Entry 3I5C (X-ray diffraction, 1.94 A resolution); this record covers chains A and B.

== Chain A (and B) ==
Name: Fusion of General control protein GCN4 and WSPR response regulator protein
From: Saccharomyces cerevisiae
Notes: fragment: GCN4 leucine zipper fused with GGDEF domain; chain B of this document is another copy of the same molecule, construct and numbering; everything in this record applies to it too
Reference sequence: chimeric construct of P03069, Q9HXT9: residues 142-171 from P03069 (GCN4_YEAST) positions 249-278 (UniProt number = residue number + 107); residues 172-347 from Q9HXT9 positions 172-347 (same numbers)
Chain sequence (206 residues; each row starts with the number of its first residue):
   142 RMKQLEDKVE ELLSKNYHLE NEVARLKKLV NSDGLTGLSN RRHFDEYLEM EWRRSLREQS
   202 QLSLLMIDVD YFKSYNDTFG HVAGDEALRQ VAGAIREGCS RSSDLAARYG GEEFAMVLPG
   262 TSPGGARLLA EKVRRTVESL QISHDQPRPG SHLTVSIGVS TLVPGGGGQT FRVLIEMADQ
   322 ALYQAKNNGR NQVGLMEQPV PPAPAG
Unresolved in the structure: 338-347 (chain B: 340-347)
Ion coordination: Mg2+ near Glu254 (its only coordinating residue here)
Small-molecule neighbours:
  - c-di-GMP (C2E; 9,9'-[(2R,3R,3aS,5S,7aR,9R,10R,10aS,12S,14aR)-3,5,10,12-tetrahydroxy-5,12-dioxidooctahydro-2H,7H-difuro[3,2-d:3',2'-j][1,3,7,9,2,8]tetraoxadiphosphacyclododecine-2,9-diyl]bis(2-amino-1,9-dihydro-6H-purin-6-one)), molecule 1: Arg194, Leu197, Arg198
  - c-di-GMP (C2E), molecule 2: Cys240, Ser241, Arg242, Asp245, Leu259, Pro260, Thr262, Ser263, Gly266, Leu269, Leu270
  - c-di-GMP (C2E), molecule 3: Ser241, Arg242, Ser243
Swiss-Prot annotation at these positions:
  - region: Leu146 to Leu167 (Leucine-zipper)

== How chain A and chain B interact ==
Contacting residue pairs (47; chain A residue first):
  Met143(A) - Met143(B)  hydrophobic
  Met143(A) - Leu146(B)
  Leu146(A) - Met143(B)  hydrophobic
  Leu146(A) - Leu146(B)  hydrophobic
  Leu146(A) - Glu147(B)
  Leu146(A) - Val150(B)  hydrophobic
  Glu147(A) - Leu146(B)
  Val150(A) - Val150(B)  hydrophobic
  Val150(A) - Leu153(B)
  Leu153(A) - Val150(B)  hydrophobic
  Leu153(A) - Leu153(B)  hydrophobic
  Leu153(A) - Asn157(B)  hydrogen bond (backbone-side chain)
  Leu154(A) - Leu153(B)  hydrophobic
  Lys156(A) - Asn157(B)
  Lys156(A) - Glu161(B)  salt bridge
  Asn157(A) - Asn157(B)  hydrogen bond
  Asn157(A) - Leu160(B)
  Leu160(A) - Asn157(B)
  Leu160(A) - Leu160(B)  hydrophobic
  Glu161(A) - Leu160(B)
  Val164(A) - Val164(B)  hydrophobic
  Val164(A) - Leu167(B)
  Leu167(A) - Val164(B)  hydrophobic
  Leu167(A) - Leu167(B)  hydrophobic
  Leu167(A) - Lys168(B)
  Leu167(A) - Val171(B)
  Lys168(A) - Leu167(B)
  Leu170(A) - Val171(B)  hydrophobic
  Leu170(A) - Ser173(B)
  Val171(A) - Leu167(B)  hydrophobic
  Asn172(A) - Asn172(B)
  Tyr188(A) - Arg195(B)  hydrogen bond
  Met191(A) - Ser243(B)  hydrogen bond (backbone-side chain)
  Glu192(A) - Arg195(B)  salt bridge
  Arg194(A) - Ser241(B)
  Arg194(A) - Ser243(B)
  Arg195(A) - Tyr188(B)
  Arg195(A) - Glu192(B)  salt bridge
  Arg195(A) - Arg195(B)
  Arg195(A) - Ser243(B)  hydrogen bond (backbone-side chain)
  Arg195(A) - Ser244(B)
  Arg198(A) - Arg242(B)
  Arg242(A) - Arg198(B)
  Ser243(A) - Met191(B)  hydrogen bond (side chain-backbone)
  Ser243(A) - Arg194(B)
  Ser243(A) - Arg195(B)
  Ser244(A) - Arg195(B)
Also at the interface, not in a pair above, chain A (30 interface residues in all): Arg142, Lys149, Glu163, Ser241, Pro260
Also at the interface, not in a pair above, chain B (31 interface residues in all): Arg142, Lys149, Leu154, Lys156, Glu163, Leu170, Pro260

== In short ==
The interface between chain A and chain B involves 30 residues on one side and 31 on the other; the contacts
include 6 hydrogen bonds and 3 salt bridges. Polar contacts include Lys156(A)-Glu161(B), Glu192(A)-Arg195(B)
and Leu153(A)-Asn157(B). Ligands of chain A: 3 copies of c-di-GMP.
Both chains are Fusion of General control protein GCN4 and WSPR response regulator protein (Saccharomyces
cerevisiae). Entry 3I5C (Crystal structure of a fusion protein containing the leucine zipper of GCN4 and the
GGDEF domain ...) was determined by X-ray diffraction together with 3I5A and 3I5B from the same study.
